PDB entry 4OQ5 | X-ray diffraction, 2.86 A resolution | chain A

Chain A:
Name: Induced myeloid leukemia cell differentiation protein Mcl-1
Source organism: Homo sapiens
UniProt: Q07820 (MCL1_HUMAN); residue numbers follow UniProt; this construct covers 174-326
Amino-acid sequence (163 residues; each row starts with the number of its first residue):
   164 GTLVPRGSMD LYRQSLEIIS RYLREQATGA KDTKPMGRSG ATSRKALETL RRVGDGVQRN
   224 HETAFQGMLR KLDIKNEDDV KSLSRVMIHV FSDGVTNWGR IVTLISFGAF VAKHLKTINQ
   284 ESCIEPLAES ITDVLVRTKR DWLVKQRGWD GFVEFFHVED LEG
Disordered / not traced: 164-171, 264, 323-326
Sequence notes: expression tag (164-173)
Residues lining bound ligands: 2UU (4-(4-methylnaphthalen-1-yl)-2-{[(4-phenoxyphenyl)sulfonyl]amino}benzoic acid): F228, M231, K234, L235, L246, V249, M250, V253, F254, R263, T266, L267, F270, G271, V274, L290, I294
Curated features (UniProtKB/Swiss-Prot):
  - motif: A209 to N223 (BH3), H252 to A272 (BH1), D304 to F319 (BH2)
  - cross-link (Glycyl lysine isopeptide (Lys-Gly)): K194 (interchain with G-Cter in ubiquitin), K197 (interchain with G-Cter in ubiquitin)
  - mutagenesis: K194 (K194R: Reduced ubiquitination), K197 (K197R: Reduced ubiquitination), K208 (K208R: No effect on ubiquitination), K234 (K234R: No effect on ubiquitination)

In short:
Bound to chain A: compound 2UU. Curated annotation (UniProt) lists 4 mutagenesis sites.
Chain A is Induced myeloid leukemia cell differentiation protein Mcl-1 (Homo sapiens); the structure, Crystal
Structure of Human MCL-1 Bound to Inhibitor
4-(4-methylnaphthalen-1-yl)-2-{[(4-phenoxyphenyl)sulfonyl]amino}benzoic acid, was determined by X-ray
diffraction, deposited together with 4OQ6.
